PDB entry 7JYI | electron microscopy, 3.40 A resolution | chains C and E of the 4 polymer chains in the assembly

[Chain C (and E)]
Molecule: E Glycoprotein
From: Zika virus
Notes: chain E of this document is another copy of the same molecule, construct and numbering; everything in this record applies to it too
Reference sequence: A0A140D2T1 (A0A140D2T1_ZIKV); residues 1-501 here correspond to UniProt positions 291-791 (UniProt number = residue number + 290)
Sequence (501 residues; numbered 1 to 501; the number before each row is that of its first residue):
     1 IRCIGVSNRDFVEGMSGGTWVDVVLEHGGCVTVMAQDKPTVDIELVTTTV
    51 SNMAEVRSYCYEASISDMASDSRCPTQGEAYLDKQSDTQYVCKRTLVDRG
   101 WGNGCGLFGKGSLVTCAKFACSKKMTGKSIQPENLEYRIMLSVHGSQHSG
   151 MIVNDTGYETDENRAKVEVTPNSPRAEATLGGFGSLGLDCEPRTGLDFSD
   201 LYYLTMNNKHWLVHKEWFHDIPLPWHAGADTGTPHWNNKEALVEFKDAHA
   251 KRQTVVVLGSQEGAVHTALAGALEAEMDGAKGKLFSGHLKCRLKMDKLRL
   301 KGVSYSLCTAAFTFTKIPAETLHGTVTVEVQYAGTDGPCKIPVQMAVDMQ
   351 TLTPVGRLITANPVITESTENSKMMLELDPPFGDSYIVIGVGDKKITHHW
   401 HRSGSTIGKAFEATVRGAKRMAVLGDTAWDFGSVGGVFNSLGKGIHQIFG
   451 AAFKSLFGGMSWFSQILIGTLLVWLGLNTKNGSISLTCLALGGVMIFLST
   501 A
Sequence notes: conflict Ala120 (Thr410 in A0A140D2T1), Ile317 (Val607 in A0A140D2T1)
Disulfides: Cys3-Cys30, Cys60-Cys121
What the authors report for this chain:
  - conformationally variable residues (side-chain flip): Trp474
  - mutagenesis - H446A, F449A, F453A, W474A, W474H, W474R, F497A: abolished growth
  - mutagenesis - W474F, W474Y: unchanged growth

[Chain C / chain E interface]
Pairs across the interface (40):
  Gly5(C) with Asp98(E); Phe108(E)
  His27(C) with His249(E)
  Asp98(C) with Gly5(E)
  Trp101(C) with Ile152(E), hydrophobic; Lys316(E); Thr327(E); Glu329(E); Met375(E), hydrophobic
  Gly102(C) with Ile152(E); Val153(E)
  Phe108(C) with Ile4(E), hydrophobic; Gly5(E); Ala319(E), hydrophobic; Glu320(E); Thr321(E); Thr327(E)
  Val153(C) with Gly102(E)
  His249(C) with His27(E)
  Leu258(C) with His266(E)
  Gly259(C) with Glu262(E); His266(E), hydrogen bond (backbone-side chain)
  Ser260(C) with Ser260(E), hydrogen bond; Glu262(E); Gly263(E), hydrogen bond (backbone-backbone)
  Gln261(C) with Gly263(E); Thr267(E)
  Gly263(C) with Ser260(E), hydrogen bond (backbone-backbone)
  Ala264(C) with Ala264(E), hydrophobic
  His266(C) with Leu258(E); Gly259(E), hydrogen bond (side chain-backbone)
  Thr267(C) with Gln261(E)
  Lys316(C) with Trp101(E)
  Ile317(C) with Trp101(E)
  Ala319(C) with Trp101(E); Phe108(E), hydrophobic
  Glu320(C) with Phe108(E)
  Thr321(C) with Phe108(E)
  Thr327(C) with Trp101(E)
  Glu329(C) with Trp101(E)
Interface residues without a listed pair, chain C (41 interface residues in all): Ile4, Ser7, Gly28, Asn103, Cys105, Gly106, Leu107, Gly109, Lys110, Ile152, Lys209, Val256, Val257, Glu262, Phe285, Pro318, Leu322, Met375
Interface residues without a listed pair, chain E (40 interface residues in all): Val6, Ser7, Gly28, Cys105, Gly109, Lys110, Ser149, Lys209, Val256, Val257, Phe285, Ile317, Leu322, Val328

[Summary]
41 residues of chain C and 40 residues of chain E are in contact; the contacts include 5 hydrogen bonds. Polar
pairs include Gly259(C)-His266(E), Ser260(C)-Ser260(E) and Ser260(C)-Gly263(E). The paper reports that H446A,
F449A and F453A of chain C, among others, abolish growth; conformational variability at Trp474(C); 9
substitutions were tested in all.
Chain C and chain E are both E Glycoprotein (Zika virus); the structure, Subparticle Map of ZIKV MR-766, was
determined by electron microscopy.
